Entry 6V8Z (electron microscopy, 2.90 A resolution); this record covers chains C and F of the 18 polymer chains in the assembly.

Chain C:
Protein: VRC03 Fab Heavy Chain
Source organism: Homo sapiens
UniProtKB: P0DOX5 (IGG1_HUMAN); the construct lacks a stretch of the UniProt sequence, so the offset changes along the chain: 111-128 = UniProt 117-134; 129-210 = UniProt 139-220
Amino-acid sequence (231 residues; each row starts with the number of its first residue; a row labelled like 76A-76G holds insertion residues (76A, then the next letters in order)):
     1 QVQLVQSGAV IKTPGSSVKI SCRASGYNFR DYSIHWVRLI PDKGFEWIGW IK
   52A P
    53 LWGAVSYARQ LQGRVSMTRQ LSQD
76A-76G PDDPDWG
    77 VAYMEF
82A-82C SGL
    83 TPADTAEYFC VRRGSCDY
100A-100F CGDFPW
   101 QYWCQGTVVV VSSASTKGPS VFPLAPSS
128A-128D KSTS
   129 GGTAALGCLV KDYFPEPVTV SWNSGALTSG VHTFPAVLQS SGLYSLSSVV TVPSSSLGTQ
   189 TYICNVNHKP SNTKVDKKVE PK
Disordered / not traced: 128A-128D
Cystine bridges: Cys22-Cys92, Cys98-Cys100A, Cys136-Cys192

Chain F:
Protein: VRC03 Fab Light Chain
Source organism: Homo sapiens
UniProtKB: Q6P5S8 (Q6P5S8_HUMAN); residues 108-213 here correspond to UniProt positions 130-235 (UniProt number = residue number + 22)
Amino-acid sequence (208 residues; numbered 1 to 213; 5 numbers in that range are skipped by the numbering (no residue carries them; nothing is unmodelled there); the number before each row is that of its first residue):
     1 EIVLTQSPGI LSLSPGETAT LFCKASQ
    29 GGNAMTWYQK RRGQVPRLLI YDTSRRASGV PDRFVGSGSG TDFFLTINKL DREDFAVYYC
    89 QQF
    96 EFFGLGSELE VHRTVAAPSV FIFPPSDEQL KSGTASVVCL LNNFYPREAK VQWKVDNALQ
   156 SGNSQESVTE QDSKDSTYSL SSTLTLSKAD YEKHKVYACE VTHQGLSSPV TKSFNRGE
Cystine bridges: Cys23-Cys88, Cys134-Cys194

Interface between chain C and chain F:
Contacting residue pairs - 41 pairs, chain C then chain F:
  Leu39(C) - Lys38(F)
  Phe45(C) - Pro44(F)  hydrophobic
  Phe45(C) - Tyr87(F)  hydrophobic
  Phe45(C) - Phe98(F)  hydrophobic
  Cys98(C) - Tyr49(F)  hydrogen bond
  Tyr100(C) - Asp50(F)
  Cys100A(C) - Tyr49(F)  hydrogen bond
  Phe100D(C) - Tyr36(F)
  Phe100D(C) - Gln89(F)
  Phe100D(C) - Phe91(F)
  Pro100E(C) - Thr34(F)
  Pro100E(C) - Tyr49(F)  hydrophobic
  Trp100F(C) - Tyr36(F)
  Trp100F(C) - Leu46(F)
  Gln101(C) - Leu46(F)
  Gln101(C) - Ala55(F)
  Gln101(C) - Ser56(F)
  Trp103(C) - Val43(F)  hydrophobic
  Trp103(C) - Pro44(F)  hydrogen bond (side chain-backbone)
  Cys104(C) - Val43(F)
  Gln105(C) - Val43(F)
  Phe122(C) - Glu123(F)
  Phe122(C) - Gln124(F)
  Pro123(C) - Phe118(F)
  Leu124(C) - Phe118(F)  hydrophobic
  Ala125(C) - Phe118(F)
  Ala133(C) - Phe116(F)
  Ala133(C) - Leu135(F)  hydrophobic
  Leu137(C) - Gln124(F)
  Leu137(C) - Ser131(F)
  Lys139(C) - Gln124(F)
  Lys139(C) - Thr129(F)
  Thr161(C) - Thr164(F)
  Phe162(C) - Ser162(F)
  Phe162(C) - Thr164(F)
  Phe162(C) - Leu175(F)
  Phe162(C) - Ser176(F)
  Pro163(C) - Val163(F)
  Val165(C) - Gln160(F)
  Leu166(C) - Gln160(F)
  Gln167(C) - Gln160(F)
Interface residues without a listed pair, chain C (35 interface residues in all): Lys43, Trp47, Phe91, Thr131, Ala132, His160, Ser168, Ser175, Val177, Lys205
Interface residues without a listed pair, chain F (32 interface residues in all): Arg53, Glu96, Leu100, Asn137, Ser174

In short:
35 residues of chain C and 32 residues of chain F are in contact; the contacts include 3 hydrogen bonds. Polar
contacts include Cys98(C)-Tyr49(F), Cys100A(C)-Tyr49(F) and Trp103(C)-Pro44(F).
Chain C is VRC03 Fab Heavy Chain and chain F is VRC03 Fab Light Chain, both from Homo sapiens; the structure,
VRC03 and 10-1074 Bound BG505 F14 HIV-1 SOSIP Envelope Trimer Structure, was determined by electron microscopy
(same publication as 6V8X).
